PDB entry 6RBN | electron microscopy, 2.80 A resolution | chains B and D of the 4 polymer chains in the assembly

# Chain B
Protein: Afp1
From: Serratia entomophila
Reference sequence: Q6HAD8 (Q6HAD8_9GAMM); numbering as in UniProt (aligned over 1-149)
Sequence (149 residues; numbered 1 to 149; the number before each row is that of its first residue):
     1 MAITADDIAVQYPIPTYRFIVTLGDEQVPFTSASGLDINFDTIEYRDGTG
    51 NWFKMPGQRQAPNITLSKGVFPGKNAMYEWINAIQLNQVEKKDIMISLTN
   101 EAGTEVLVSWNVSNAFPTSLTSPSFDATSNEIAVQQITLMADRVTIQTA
Unresolved in the structure: 1

# Chain D
Protein: Afp3
From: Serratia entomophila
Reference sequence: Q6HAD6 (Q6HAD6_9GAMM); residue numbers follow UniProt; this construct covers 1-451
Sequence (451 residues; each row starts with the number of its first residue):
     1 MATVTSVPGVYIEEDASPAMSVSASATAVPLFVARFTPLKPELAGVITRI
    51 GSWLDYTILFDSNVPSSARVTVSSTAVEPSPEFDALETASSKATTTYTYQ
   101 IDDTEVVDPTASVALRLYFQNGGGPCYLYPLEKADDNGPLAALPDLIDEV
   151 GEITLLASPDPDETYRTAVYGALAASLDQHKGYFLLADSVNGDAPSAVGG
   201 SAQVAVYYPNVEVPHTRKLDDAEVAIDGYLDDEGKAVTTLAALRVVNTEF
   251 AGEIAQSLSGDLSAPLSLPPSALIAGVYGKTDGERGVWKAPANVVLNGVS
   301 DVSVRVTNEQQAELNPKGINVIRHFSDRGLVVWGSRTQKDDDDWRYIPVR
   351 RLFDAAERDIKKALQPMVFEPNSQLTWKRVQTAIDNYLYRLWQQGALAGN
   401 KAEEAYFVRVGKGITMTQDEINQGKMIIQVGMAAVRPAEFIILKFTQDMS
   451 Q
Unresolved in the structure: 1-3, 68-105, 215-264, 450-451

# Interface between chain B and chain D
Residue-residue contacts (20):
  T22(B) with R379(D)
  D25(B) with R379(D), hydrogen bond (backbone-side chain)
  Q27(B) with L375(D)
  D93(B) with N386(D)
  M95(B) with K378(D); R379(D); T382(D)
  T104(B) with Q374(D); L375(D), hydrogen bond (backbone-backbone)
  E105(B) with Q374(D)
  V106(B) with Q374(D), hydrogen bond (backbone-side chain); L375(D), hydrophobic; K378(D)
  N111(B) with T382(D)
  N114(B) with R390(D)
  R143(B) with Y389(D), hydrogen bond
  Q147(B) with K378(D); T382(D), hydrogen bond
  A149(B) with Q374(D); K378(D)
Other interface residues (no listed pair), chain B (15 interface residues in all): G103, S113
Other interface residues (no listed pair), chain D (10 interface residues in all): S373, Q381
From the paper, about this interface:
  - interface residues, chain D: Q374(D)

# In short
The interface between chain B and chain D involves 15 residues on one side and 10 on the other, with 5
hydrogen bonds. Among the polar pairs are D25(B)-R379(D), V106(B)-Q374(D) and R143(B)-Y389(D). From the paper:
the interface residue Q374(D).
Here chain B is Afp1 and chain D is Afp3, both from Serratia entomophila. Entry 6RBN (Cryo-EM structure of the
anti-feeding prophage (AFP) helical sheath-tube complex in extended state) was determined by electron
microscopy together with 6RBK, 6RGL, 6RAO, 6RAP and 6RC8 from the same study.
